1H26 - chains A and B of the 3 polymer chains in the assembly; structure by X-ray diffraction, 2.24 A resolution.

== Chain A ==
Name: Cell division protein kinase 2
Organism: Homo sapiens
Notes: EC 2.7.1.-
UniProt: P24941 (CDK2_HUMAN); numbering as in UniProt (aligned over 1-298)
Amino-acid sequence (303 residues; row label = number of the first residue in the row; numbers below 1 keep their minus sign (Gly-4 is residue -4)):
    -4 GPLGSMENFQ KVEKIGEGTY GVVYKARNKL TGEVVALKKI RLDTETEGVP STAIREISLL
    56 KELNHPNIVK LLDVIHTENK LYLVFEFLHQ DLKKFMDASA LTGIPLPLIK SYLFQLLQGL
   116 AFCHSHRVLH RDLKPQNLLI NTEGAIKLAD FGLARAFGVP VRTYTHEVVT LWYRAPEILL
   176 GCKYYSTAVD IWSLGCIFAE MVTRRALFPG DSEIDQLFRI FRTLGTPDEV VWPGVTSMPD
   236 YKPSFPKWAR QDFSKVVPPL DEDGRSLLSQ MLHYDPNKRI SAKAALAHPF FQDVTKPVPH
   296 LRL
Not modelled in the structure: -4 to -1, 298
Modified residues: Thr160 (phosphothreonine; TPO)
UniProt features mapped onto this chain:
  - active site: Asp127 (Proton acceptor)
  - binding site (ATP): Ile10 to Val18, Lys33, Glu81 to Leu83, Asp86, Lys129 to Asn132, Asp145
  - binding site (Mg(2+)): Asn132, Asp145
  - site (CDK7 binding): Lys9, Lys88, Lys89, Leu166
  - modified residue: Met1 (N-acetylmethionine), Lys6 (N6-acetyllysine), Thr14 (Phosphothreonine), Tyr15 (Phosphotyrosine), Tyr19 (Phosphotyrosine), Thr160 (Phosphothreonine)
  - natural variant: Pro45 (P45L: In a glioblastoma multiforme sample)
  - mutagenesis: Lys9 (K9F: Reduced phosphorylation by CAK), Thr14 (T14A: 2-fold increase in activity), Tyr15 (Y15F: 2-fold increase in activity), Lys88 to Lys89 (Reduced phosphorylation by CAK), Thr160 (T160A: Abolishes activity), Leu166 (L166R: Reduced phosphorylation by CAK and reduced kinase activity)

== Chain B ==
Name: Cyclin A2
Organism: Homo sapiens
Notes: fragment: cyclin fold, residues 175-432
UniProt: P20248 (CGA2_HUMAN); residues 175-432 here = UniProt positions 175-432
Amino-acid sequence (259 residues; row label = number of the first residue in the row):
   174 EVPDYHEDIH TYLREMEVKC KPKVGYMKKQ PDITNSMRAI LVDWLVEVGE EYKLQNETLH
   234 LAVNYIDRFL SSMSVLRGKL QLVGTAAMLL ASKFEEIYPP EVAEFVYITD DTYTKKQVLR
   294 MEHLVLKVLT FDLAAPTVNQ FLTQYFLHQQ PANCKVESLA MFLGELSLID ADPYLKYLPS
   354 VIAGAAFHLA LYTVTGQSWP ESLIRKTGYT LESLKPCLMD LHQTYLKAPQ HAQQSIREKY
   414 KNSKYHGVSL LNPPETLNL
Not modelled in the structure: 174

== Interface between chain A and chain B ==
Contacting residue pairs - 66 pairs, chain A then chain B:
  Thr39(A) - Lys289(B)  hydrogen bond
  Thr39(A) - Leu292(B)
  Glu40(A) - Lys288(B)  hydrogen bond (backbone-side chain)
  Glu40(A) - Leu292(B)
  Thr41(A) - Lys288(B)  hydrogen bond (backbone-side chain)
  Glu42(A) - Lys266(B)  hydrogen bond (backbone-side chain)
  Glu42(A) - Glu274(B)
  Glu42(A) - Val275(B)  hydrogen bond (side chain-backbone)
  Gly43(A) - Lys266(B)
  Gly43(A) - Leu292(B)
  Gly43(A) - Glu295(B)
  Val44(A) - Lys266(B)  hydrogen bond (backbone-side chain)
  Val44(A) - Glu295(B)  hydrogen bond (backbone-side chain)
  Val44(A) - Leu299(B)  hydrophobic
  Ser46(A) - Lys266(B)
  Ile49(A) - Lys266(B)
  Ile49(A) - Leu306(B)  hydrophobic
  Arg50(A) - Lys266(B)
  Arg50(A) - Phe267(B)  hydrogen bond (side chain-backbone)
  Arg50(A) - Glu269(B)
  Ile52(A) - Phe304(B)  hydrophobic
  Ser53(A) - Phe267(B)
  Ser53(A) - Phe304(B)
  Ser53(A) - Leu306(B)
  Lys56(A) - Thr303(B)  hydrogen bond (side chain-backbone)
  Lys56(A) - Asp305(B)  salt bridge
  Glu57(A) - Tyr185(B)  hydrogen bond
  Glu57(A) - Ala307(B)
  His71(A) - His296(B)  hydrogen bond
  His71(A) - Lys300(B)  hydrogen bond
  His71(A) - Phe304(B)
  Thr72(A) - His296(B)
  Ala116(A) - Tyr178(B)
  His119(A) - Tyr178(B)
  His119(A) - Ile182(B)
  Ser120(A) - Tyr178(B)
  Ser120(A) - Asp181(B)
  Ser120(A) - Ile182(B)
  His121(A) - Tyr185(B)
  Arg122(A) - Ile182(B)
  Arg122(A) - Tyr185(B)
  Arg122(A) - Ala307(B)  hydrogen bond (side chain-backbone)
  Arg150(A) - Glu268(B)  salt bridge
  Arg150(A) - Ile270(B)
  Ala151(A) - Phe267(B)  hydrophobic
  Phe152(A) - Ile182(B)  hydrophobic
  Val154(A) - His179(B)
  Val154(A) - Ile182(B)  hydrophobic
  Val154(A) - Thr316(B)
  Val154(A) - Gln317(B)  hydrogen bond (backbone-backbone)
  Pro155(A) - Thr316(B)
  Pro155(A) - Leu320(B)
  Arg157(A) - Gln228(B)  hydrogen bond
  Arg157(A) - Glu230(B)
  Arg157(A) - Glu268(B)  salt bridge
  Thr158(A) - Ile270(B)
  Tyr159(A) - Ile270(B)
  Thr160(A) - Glu269(B)
  Thr160(A) - Ile270(B)
  Ser181(A) - Val175(B)
  Ser276(A) - Asp177(B)  hydrogen bond
  Ser276(A) - Tyr178(B)
  Ala277(A) - Tyr178(B)  hydrogen bond (backbone-side chain)
  Lys278(A) - Asp177(B)  salt bridge
  Lys278(A) - Tyr178(B)  hydrogen bond (backbone-side chain)
  Lys278(A) - Asp181(B)  salt bridge
Also at the interface, not in a pair above, chain A (40 interface residues in all): Leu37, Leu54, Val69, Glu73, Leu76, Glu162, Thr182
Also at the interface, not in a pair above, chain B (36 interface residues in all): Leu186, Met189, Leu263, Tyr271, Pro273

== In short ==
The interface between chain A and chain B involves 40 residues on one side and 36 on the other; the contacts
include 18 hydrogen bonds and 5 salt bridges. Polar pairs include Lys56(A)-Asp305(B), Arg150(A)-Glu268(B) and
Arg157(A)-Glu268(B).
Chain A is Cell division protein kinase 2 and chain B is Cyclin A2, both from Homo sapiens; the structure,
CDK2/CyclinA in complex with an 11-residue recruitment peptide from p53, was determined by X-ray diffraction
(same publication as 1H24, 1H25, 1H27 and 1H28).
